PDB entry 7KHI | electron microscopy, 3.62 A resolution | chains C and E of the 9 polymer chains in the assembly

[Chain C]
Name: DNA-directed RNA polymerase subunit beta
From: Escherichia coli (strain K12)
Notes: EC 2.7.7.6
Reference sequence: P0A8V2 (RPOB_ECOLI); numbering as in UniProt (aligned over 1-1342)
Sequence (1342 residues; row label = number of the first residue in the row):
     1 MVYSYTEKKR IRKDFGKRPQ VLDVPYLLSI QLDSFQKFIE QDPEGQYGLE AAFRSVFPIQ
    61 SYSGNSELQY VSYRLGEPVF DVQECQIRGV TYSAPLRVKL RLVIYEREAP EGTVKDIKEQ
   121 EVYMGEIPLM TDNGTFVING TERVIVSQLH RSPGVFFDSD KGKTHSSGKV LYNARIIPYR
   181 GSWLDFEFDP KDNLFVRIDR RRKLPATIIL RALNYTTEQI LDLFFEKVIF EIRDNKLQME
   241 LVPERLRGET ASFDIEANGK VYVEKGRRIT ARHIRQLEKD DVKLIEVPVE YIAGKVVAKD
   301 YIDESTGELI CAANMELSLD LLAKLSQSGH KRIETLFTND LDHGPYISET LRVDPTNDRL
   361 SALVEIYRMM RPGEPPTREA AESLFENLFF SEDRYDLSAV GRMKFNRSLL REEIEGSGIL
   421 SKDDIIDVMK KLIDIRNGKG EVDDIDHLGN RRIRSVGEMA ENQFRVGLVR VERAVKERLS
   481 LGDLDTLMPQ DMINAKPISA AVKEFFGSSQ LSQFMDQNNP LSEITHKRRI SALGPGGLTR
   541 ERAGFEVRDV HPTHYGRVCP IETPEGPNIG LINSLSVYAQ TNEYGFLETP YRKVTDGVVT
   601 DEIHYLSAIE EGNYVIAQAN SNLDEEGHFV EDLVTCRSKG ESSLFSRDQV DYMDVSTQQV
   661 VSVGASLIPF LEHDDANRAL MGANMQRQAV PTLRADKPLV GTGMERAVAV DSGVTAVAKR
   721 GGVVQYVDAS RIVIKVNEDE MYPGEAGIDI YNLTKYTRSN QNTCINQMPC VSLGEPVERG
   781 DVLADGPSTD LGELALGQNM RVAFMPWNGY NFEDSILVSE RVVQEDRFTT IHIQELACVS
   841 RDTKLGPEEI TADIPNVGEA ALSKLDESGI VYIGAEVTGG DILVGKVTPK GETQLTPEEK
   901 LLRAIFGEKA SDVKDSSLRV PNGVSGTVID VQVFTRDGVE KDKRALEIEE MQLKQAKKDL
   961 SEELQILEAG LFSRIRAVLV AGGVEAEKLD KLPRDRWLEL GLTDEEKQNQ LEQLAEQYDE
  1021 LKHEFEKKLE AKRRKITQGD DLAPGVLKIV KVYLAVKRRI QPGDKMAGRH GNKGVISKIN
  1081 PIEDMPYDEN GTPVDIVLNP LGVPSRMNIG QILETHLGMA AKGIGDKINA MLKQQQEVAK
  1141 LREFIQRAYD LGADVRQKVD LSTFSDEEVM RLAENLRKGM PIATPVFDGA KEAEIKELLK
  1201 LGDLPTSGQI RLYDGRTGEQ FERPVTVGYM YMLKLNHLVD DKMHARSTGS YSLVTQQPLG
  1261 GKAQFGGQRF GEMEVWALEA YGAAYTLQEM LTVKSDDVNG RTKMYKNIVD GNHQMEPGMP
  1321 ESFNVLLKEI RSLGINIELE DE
Not modelled in the structure: 1
Small-molecule neighbours:
  - chapso (1N7), molecule 1: Q46, Y47, Y179, D396, S398, A399, V400, E412, I414, E415, R452, E458, E461, R465, E583, Y584
  - chapso (1N7), molecule 2: Q725, Y726, R731, K735, E962, Q965, I966, A969
UniProt features mapped onto this chain:
  - modified residue (N6-acetyllysine): K1022, K1200

[Chain E]
Name: DNA-directed RNA polymerase subunit omega
From: Escherichia coli (strain K12)
Notes: EC 2.7.7.6
Reference sequence: P0A800 (RPOZ_ECOLI); numbering as in UniProt (aligned over 1-91)
Sequence (91 residues; row label = number of the first residue in the row):
     1 MARVTVQDAV EKIGNRFDLV LVAARRARQM QVGGKDPLVP EENDKTTVIA LREIEEGLIN
    61 NQILDVRERQ EQQEQEAAEL QAVTAIAEGR R
Not modelled in the structure: 1, 78-91
Small-molecule neighbours: guanosine-5',3'-tetraphosphate (G4P): A2, R3, V4, R52

[Chain C / chain E interface]
Contacting residue pairs (7):
  G1282(C) with F17(E)
  Y1285(C) with L21(E)
  G1311(C) with Q31(E), hydrogen bond (backbone-side chain)
  N1312(C) with Q31(E)
  H1313(C) with R28(E), hydrogen bond (backbone-side chain); Q31(E), hydrogen bond
  Q1314(C) with R28(E)

[Overview]
The interface between chain C and chain E involves 6 residues on one side and 4 on the other; the contacts
include 3 hydrogen bonds. Polar pairs include G1311(C)-Q31(E), H1313(C)-R28(E) and H1313(C)-Q31(E). Bound to
chain C: chapso. Chain E binds guanosine-5',3'-tetraphosphate.
Here chain C is DNA-directed RNA polymerase subunit beta and chain E is DNA-directed RNA polymerase subunit
omega, both from Escherichia coli (strain K12). Entry 7KHI (Escherichia coli RNA polymerase and rrnBP1
promoter complex with DksA/ppGpp) was determined by electron microscopy together with 7KHE, 7KHB and 7KHC from
the same study.
